Entry 7N5D (electron microscopy, 2.80 A resolution); this record covers chains A and B of the 7 polymer chains in the assembly.

# Chain A (and B)
Protein: Mechanosensitive ion channel Flycatcher1
From: Dionaea muscipula
Notes: chain B of this document is another copy of the same molecule, construct and numbering; everything in this record applies to it too
Sequence (762 residues; row label = number of the first residue in the row):
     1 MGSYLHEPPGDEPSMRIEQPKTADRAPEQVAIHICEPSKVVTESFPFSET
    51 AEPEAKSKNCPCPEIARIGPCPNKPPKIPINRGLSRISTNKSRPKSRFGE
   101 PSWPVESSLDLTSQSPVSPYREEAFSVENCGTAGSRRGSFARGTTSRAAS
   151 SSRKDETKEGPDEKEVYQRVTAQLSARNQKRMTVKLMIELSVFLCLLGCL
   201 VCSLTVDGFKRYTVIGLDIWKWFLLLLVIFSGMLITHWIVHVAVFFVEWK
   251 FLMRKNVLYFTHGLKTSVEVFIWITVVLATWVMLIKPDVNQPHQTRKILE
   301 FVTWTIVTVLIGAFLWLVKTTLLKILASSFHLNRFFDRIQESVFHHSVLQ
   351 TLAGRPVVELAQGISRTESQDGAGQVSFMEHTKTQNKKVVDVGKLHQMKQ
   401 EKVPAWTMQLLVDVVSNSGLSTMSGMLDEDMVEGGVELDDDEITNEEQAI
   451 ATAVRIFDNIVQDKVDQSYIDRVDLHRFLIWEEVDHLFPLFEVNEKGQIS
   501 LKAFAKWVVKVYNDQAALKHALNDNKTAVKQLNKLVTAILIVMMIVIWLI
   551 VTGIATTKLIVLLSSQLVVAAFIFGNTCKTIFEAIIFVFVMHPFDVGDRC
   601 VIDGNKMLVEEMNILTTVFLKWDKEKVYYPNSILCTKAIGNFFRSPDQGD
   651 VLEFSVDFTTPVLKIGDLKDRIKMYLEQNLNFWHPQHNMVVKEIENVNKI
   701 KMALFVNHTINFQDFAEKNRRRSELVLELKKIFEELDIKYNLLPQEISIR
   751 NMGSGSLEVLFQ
Not modelled in the structure: 1-95, 102-185, 205-221, 245-257, 286-293, 355-502, 752-762 (chain B: 1-185, 204-221, 243-263, 286-289, 355-506, 752-762)
Reported in the primary citation:
  - contacts within the chain: R334-D598 (salt bridge)

# Interface between chain A and chain B
Pairs across the interface (94):
  S96(A) with P646(B)
  P101(A) with D647(B); H684(B)
  K558(A) with I550(B); A555(B), hydrogen bond (side chain-backbone); T557(B); I560(B)
  L559(A) with I550(B), hydrophobic
  V561(A) with S564(B)
  L562(A) with I550(B), hydrophobic; I560(B), hydrophobic; S564(B)
  S565(A) with S564(B); L567(B); V568(B)
  V569(A) with L567(B), hydrophobic; A571(B), hydrophobic
  F572(A) with K579(B)
  I573(A) with C578(B), hydrophobic; K579(B)
  F574(A) with F582(B), hydrophobic
  N576(A) with K579(B); E583(B), hydrogen bond
  T577(A) with F582(B); I586(B)
  L615(A) with I586(B), hydrophobic; V590(B), hydrophobic; M591(B), hydrophobic
  T616(A) with M591(B)
  W622(A) with V651(B), hydrophobic
  D623(A) with Q648(B); G649(B), hydrogen bond (backbone-backbone)
  K624(A) with S645(B); P646(B); D647(B)
  E625(A) with V601(B); G640(B); F642(B); S645(B); Q648(B)
  K626(A) with I639(B); G640(B); N641(B), hydrogen bond (backbone-backbone); R644(B); S645(B), hydrogen bond (backbone-side chain)
  V627(A) with A638(B), hydrophobic; I639(B)
  Y628(A) with P593(B); K637(B); A638(B); I639(B), hydrogen bond (backbone-backbone); R644(B), hydrogen bond
  Y629(A) with A638(B), hydrophobic
  P630(A) with C635(B); K637(B)
  I633(A) with T636(B)
  S655(A) with N696(B), hydrogen bond
  K699(A) with N696(B)
  N719(A) with V690(B)
  R720(A) with N688(B), hydrogen bond
  R722(A) with K692(B), hydrogen bond (side chain-backbone)
  S723(A) with V690(B); V691(B), hydrogen bond (side chain-backbone)
  V726(A) with V691(B), hydrophobic; K692(B); I694(B)
  K730(A) with F658(B); T660(B); I694(B); I700(B)
  F733(A) with F658(B), hydrophobic
  I738(A) with V697(B)
  Y740(A) with N696(B); V697(B); L743(B), hydrophobic
  L742(A) with L743(B); P744(B); Q745(B)
  L743(A) with Q745(B), hydrogen bond (backbone-side chain)
  P744(A) with Q745(B); E746(B)
  Q745(A) with Q745(B); E746(B), hydrogen bond (backbone-backbone); I747(B); S748(B), hydrogen bond (backbone-backbone)
  E746(A) with S748(B); R750(B), salt bridge
  I747(A) with I747(B), hydrophobic; S748(B), hydrogen bond (backbone-backbone); I749(B); R750(B), hydrogen bond (backbone-backbone); N751(B)
  S748(A) with N751(B)
  I749(A) with N751(B), hydrogen bond (backbone-backbone)
Other interface residues (no listed pair), chain A (53 interface residues in all): V568, L620, E653, F654, A716, L727, L729, E734, K739
Other interface residues (no listed pair), chain B (62 interface residues in all): V546, G553, V561, F572, D650, V662, I665, M689, E693, N707

# In short
Chain A and chain B form an interface of 53 and 62 residues respectively; the contacts include 17 hydrogen
bonds and 1 salt bridge. Polar pairs include E746(A)-R750(B), K558(A)-A555(B) and N576(A)-E583(B). From the
paper: contacts within the chain involving R334(A) and D598(A).
Chain A and chain B are both Mechanosensitive ion channel Flycatcher1 (Dionaea muscipula); the structure,
Composite Structure of Mechanosensitive Ion Channel Flycatcher1 in GDN, was determined by electron microscopy,
deposited together with 7N5E, 7N5F and 7N5G.
